Entry 7RQW (electron microscopy, 3.11 A resolution); this record covers chains B and C of the 4 polymer chains in the assembly.

Chain B (and C):
Name: Transient receptor potential cation channel subfamily V member 1
Source organism: Rattus norvegicus
Notes: chain C of this document is another copy of the same molecule, construct and numbering; everything in this record applies to it too
UniProt: O35433 (TRPV1_RAT); residue numbers follow UniProt; this construct covers 1-838
Chain sequence (868 residues; each row starts with the number of its first residue):
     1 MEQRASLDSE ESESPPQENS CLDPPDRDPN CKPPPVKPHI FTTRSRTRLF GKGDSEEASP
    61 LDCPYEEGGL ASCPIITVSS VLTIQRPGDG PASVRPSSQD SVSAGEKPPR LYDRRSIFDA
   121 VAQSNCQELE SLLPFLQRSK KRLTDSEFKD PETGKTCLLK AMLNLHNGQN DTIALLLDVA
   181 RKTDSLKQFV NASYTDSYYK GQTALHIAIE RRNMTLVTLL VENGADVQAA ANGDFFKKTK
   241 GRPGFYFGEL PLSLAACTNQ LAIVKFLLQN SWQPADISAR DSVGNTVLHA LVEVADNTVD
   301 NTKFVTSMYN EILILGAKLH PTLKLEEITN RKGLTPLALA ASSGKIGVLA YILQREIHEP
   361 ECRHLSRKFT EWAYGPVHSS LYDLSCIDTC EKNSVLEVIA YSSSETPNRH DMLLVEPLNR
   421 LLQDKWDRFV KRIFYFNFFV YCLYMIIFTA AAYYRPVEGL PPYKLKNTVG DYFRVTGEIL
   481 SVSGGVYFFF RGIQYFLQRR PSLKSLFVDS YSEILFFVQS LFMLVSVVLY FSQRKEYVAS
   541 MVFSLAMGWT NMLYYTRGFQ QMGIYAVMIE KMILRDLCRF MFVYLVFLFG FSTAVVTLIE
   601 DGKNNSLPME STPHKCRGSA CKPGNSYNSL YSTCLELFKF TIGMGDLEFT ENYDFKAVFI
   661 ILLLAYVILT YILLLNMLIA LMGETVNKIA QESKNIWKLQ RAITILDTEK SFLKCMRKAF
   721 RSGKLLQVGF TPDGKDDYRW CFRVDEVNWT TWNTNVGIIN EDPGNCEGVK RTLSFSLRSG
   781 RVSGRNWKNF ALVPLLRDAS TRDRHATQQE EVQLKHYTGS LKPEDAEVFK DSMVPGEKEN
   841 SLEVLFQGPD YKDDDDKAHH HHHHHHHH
Unresolved in the structure: 1-196, 602-625, 753-868
Sequence notes: expression tag (839-868)
UniProt features mapped onto this chain:
  - region: Glu684 to Phe712 (AD), Glu767 to Thr801 (Interaction with calmodulin), Leu777 to Leu792 (Required for PIP2-mediated channel inhibition)
  - motif: Gly643 to Asp646 (Selectivity filter)
  - binding site (ATP): Arg115, Lys155, Lys160, Asn164, Tyr199 to Gln202, Glu210, Arg211
  - binding site (resiniferatoxin): Tyr511, Ser512, Thr550, Arg557
  - binding site (Na(+)): Gly643
  - binding site (Ca(2+)): Asp646
  - modified residue: Ser116 (Phosphoserine), Thr144 (Phosphothreonine), Thr370 (Phosphothreonine), Ser502 (Phosphoserine), Thr704 (Phosphothreonine), Ser774 (Phosphoserine), Ser800 (Phosphoserine), Ser820 (Phosphoserine)
  - glycosylation: Asn604 (N-linked (GlcNAc...) asparagine)
  - mutagenesis: Arg114 (R114E: Abolishes capsaicin-evoked current and binding to resiniferatoxin; Abolishes sensitivity to acid), Arg115 (R115D: Abolishes capsaicin-evoked current and binding to resiniferatoxin), Ser116 (S116A: Abolishes phosphorylation by PKCM and enhances channel response to capsaicin by PKCM), Lys155 (K155A: Abolishes ATP binding. Abolishes CALM binding. Impairs normal desensitization by repeated exposure to capsaicin), Lys160 (K160A: Abolishes ATP binding. Abolishes CALM binding), Tyr199 (Y199A: Strongly reduces affinity for ATP; when associated with A-202), Gln202 (Q202A: Strongly reduces affinity for ATP; when associated with A-199), Ser502 (S502A: Largely reduces PMA enhancement of capsaicin-evoked currents, but no effect on direct activation by PMA. Loss of activation by capsaicin and loss of vanilloid binding ...), Tyr511 (Y511A: Loss of sensitivity to capsaicin), Met547 (M547L: Reduces binding to resiniferatoxin), Thr550 (T550I: Reduces sensitivity to capsaicin 10-fold; no effect on sensitivity to resiniferatoxin. Reduces binding to resiniferatoxin), Glu636 (E636K: Abolishes channel activity. Restored channel activity; when associated with E-639; E636Q: Slight modification of pore attributes), 12 further mutagenesis entries in UniProt
Disulfides: Cys386-Cys390
Ligand contacts:
  - resiniferatoxin (6EU), molecule 1: Tyr511, Ser512, Ile514, Leu515, Phe516, Ala546, Met547, Thr550, Asn551, Leu553, Tyr554, Arg557, Ala566, Ile569, Ile573, Leu577
  - resiniferatoxin (6EU), molecule 2: Phe587, Phe591, Ile668, Leu669
  - 6OU ([(2R)-1-[2-azanylethoxy(oxidanyl)phosphoryl]oxy-3-hexadecanoyloxy-propan-2-yl] (Z)-octadec-9-enoate), molecule 1: Lys504, Phe507, Val508, Ile573, Leu574, Leu577, Cys578, Phe582
  - 6OU, molecule 2: Leu588, Tyr631, Cys634, Leu635, Phe638
  - 6OU, molecule 3: Lys656, Ala657, Ile660, Ile661, Leu664, Ala665, Ile668
  - LBN (1-palmitoyl-2-oleoyl-sn-glycero-3-phosphocholine): Leu443, Ile446, Ile447, Ala450, Tyr453, Tyr454, Gly470, Phe473
What the authors report for this chain:
  - binding site for resiniferatoxin: Tyr511

Interface between chain B and chain C:
Residue-residue contacts (60):
  Tyr198(B) - Trp372(C)
  Gln202(B) - Tyr374(C)
  His206(B) - Tyr374(C)
  Glu210(B) - Tyr374(C)
  Glu210(B) - Gly375(C)
  Arg212(B) - Trp752(C)
  Phe235(B) - Trp372(C)  hydrophobic
  Phe235(B) - Tyr374(C)  hydrophobic
  Phe235(B) - Val377(C)  hydrophobic
  Pro243(B) - Asp745(C)
  Gly244(B) - Val377(C)
  Phe245(B) - Pro376(C)  hydrophobic
  Phe247(B) - Tyr374(C)  hydrophobic
  Asn259(B) - Trp752(C)
  Arg579(B) - Gln561(C)  hydrogen bond
  Arg579(B) - Met562(C)
  Arg579(B) - Tyr565(C)
  Phe582(B) - Met562(C)  hydrophobic
  Val583(B) - Met562(C)  hydrophobic
  Val583(B) - Tyr565(C)  hydrophobic
  Val586(B) - Leu553(C)  hydrophobic
  Phe587(B) - Leu553(C)  hydrophobic
  Phe587(B) - Ile569(C)  hydrophobic
  Gly590(B) - Ala546(C)
  Gly590(B) - Trp549(C)
  Phe591(B) - Thr550(C)
  Thr593(B) - Thr449(C)
  Thr593(B) - Leu545(C)
  Ala594(B) - Val542(C)
  Ala594(B) - Ala546(C)  hydrophobic
  Thr597(B) - Ala452(C)
  Thr597(B) - Arg455(C)  hydrogen bond (backbone-side chain)
  Thr597(B) - Val542(C)
  Leu598(B) - Arg455(C)
  Leu598(B) - Val542(C)
  Glu600(B) - Tyr453(C)
  Gly645(B) - Met644(C)
  Leu647(B) - Lys639(C)
  Leu647(B) - Met644(C)  hydrophobic
  Phe649(B) - Leu635(C)  hydrophobic
  Phe655(B) - Lys535(C)
  Phe655(B) - Val538(C)  hydrophobic
  Val658(B) - Ala539(C)  hydrophobic
  Val658(B) - Phe543(C)  hydrophobic
  Leu662(B) - Val542(C)  hydrophobic
  Val667(B) - Ile642(C)  hydrophobic
  Ile668(B) - Leu577(C)  hydrophobic
  Leu669(B) - Ile573(C)  hydrophobic
  Tyr671(B) - Ile642(C)
  Ile672(B) - Ile642(C)  hydrophobic
  Ile672(B) - Met682(C)
  Leu673(B) - Met572(C)  hydrophobic
  Leu673(B) - Ile573(C)  hydrophobic
  Asn676(B) - Ile679(C)
  Met677(B) - Met568(C)  hydrophobic
  Met677(B) - Ile569(C)  hydrophobic
  Met677(B) - Met572(C)  hydrophobic
  Leu681(B) - Tyr565(C)  hydrophobic
  Leu681(B) - Val686(C)  hydrophobic
  Glu684(B) - Asn687(C)  hydrogen bond
Interface residues without a listed pair, chain B (50 interface residues in all): Ile207, Phe236, Leu254, Phe589, Val596, Asp601, Asp646, Asp654, Ile661, Leu664, Ala680
Interface residues without a listed pair, chain C (44 interface residues in all): Val457, Glu536, Met552, Phe638, Leu678, Gly683, Ala690

In short:
50 residues of chain B and 44 residues of chain C are in contact, with 3 hydrogen bonds. Among the polar pairs
are Arg579(B)-Gln561(C), Thr597(B)-Arg455(C) and Glu684(B)-Asn687(C). Chain B binds resiniferatoxin, 3 copies
of compound 6OU and compound LBN. The paper reports a binding site for resiniferatoxin at Tyr511(B).
Both chains are Transient receptor potential cation channel subfamily V member 1 (Rattus norvegicus). Entry
7RQW (Cryo-EM structure of the full-length TRPV1 with RTx at 4 degrees Celsius, in an open state ...) was
determined by electron microscopy together with 7RQU, 7RQV, 7RQX, 7RQY and 7RQZ from the same study.
